Entry 2W6J (X-ray diffraction, 3.84 A resolution); this record covers chains B and G of the 9 polymer chains in the assembly.

Chain B:
Molecule: ATP synthase subunit alpha heart isoform, mitochondrial
Source organism: Bos taurus
Notes: EC 3.6.3.14
UniProtKB: P19483 (ATPA1_BOVIN); residues -42 to 510 here correspond to UniProt positions 1-553 (UniProt number = residue number + 43)
Amino-acid sequence (553 residues; each row starts with the number of its first residue; numbers below 1 keep their minus sign (Met-42 is residue -42)):
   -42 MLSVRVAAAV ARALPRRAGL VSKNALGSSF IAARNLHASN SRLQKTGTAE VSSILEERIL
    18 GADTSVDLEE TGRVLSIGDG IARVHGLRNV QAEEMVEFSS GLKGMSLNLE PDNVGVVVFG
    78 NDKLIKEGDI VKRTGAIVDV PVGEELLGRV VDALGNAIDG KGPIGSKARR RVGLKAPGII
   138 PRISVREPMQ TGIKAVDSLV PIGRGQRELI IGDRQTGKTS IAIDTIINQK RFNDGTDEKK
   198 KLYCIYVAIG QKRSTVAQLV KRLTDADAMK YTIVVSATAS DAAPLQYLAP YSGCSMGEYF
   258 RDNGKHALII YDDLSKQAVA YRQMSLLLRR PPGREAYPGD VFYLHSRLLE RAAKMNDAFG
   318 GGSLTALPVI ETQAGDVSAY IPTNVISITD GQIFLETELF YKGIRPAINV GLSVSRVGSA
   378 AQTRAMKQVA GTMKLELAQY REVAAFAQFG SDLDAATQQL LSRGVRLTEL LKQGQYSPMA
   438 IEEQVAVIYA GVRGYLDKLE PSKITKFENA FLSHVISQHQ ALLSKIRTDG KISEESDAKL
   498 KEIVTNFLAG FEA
Unresolved in the structure: -42 to 22, 402-409
Curated features (UniProtKB/Swiss-Prot):
  - binding site (ATP): Gln172, Gly174, Lys175, Thr176, Ser177, Gln430, Gln432
  - binding site (Mg(2+)): Thr176, Asp269
  - site: Ser370 (Required for activity)
  - modified residue: Gln1 (Pyrrolidone carboxylic acid), Ser10 (Phosphoserine), Ser22 (Phosphoserine), Ser33 (Phosphoserine), Ser63 (Phosphoserine), Lys80 (N6-acetyllysine), Lys83 (N6-acetyllysine), Lys89 (N6-acetyllysine), Thr91 (Phosphothreonine), Lys118 (N6-acetyllysine), Ser123 (Phosphoserine), Lys124 (N6-acetyllysine), Ser141 (Phosphoserine), Arg161 (Omega-N-methylarginine), Lys187 (N6-acetyllysine), Lys196 (N6-acetyllysine), Lys197 (N6-acetyllysine), Lys218 (N6-acetyllysine), Lys262 (N6-acetyllysine), Lys384 (N6-acetyllysine) and 6 more in UniProt
  - glycosylation: Ser33 (O-linked (GlcNAc) serine)

Chain G:
Molecule: ATP synthase subunit gamma, mitochondrial
Source organism: Bos taurus
Notes: EC 3.6.3.14
UniProtKB: P05631 (ATPG_BOVIN); residues -24 to 273 here correspond to UniProt positions 1-298 (UniProt number = residue number + 25)
Amino-acid sequence (298 residues; numbered -24 to 273; the number before each row is that of its first residue; numbers below 1 keep their minus sign (Met-24 is residue -24)):
   -24 MFSRAGVAGL SAWTVQPQWI QVRNMATLKD ITRRLKSIKN IQKITKSMKM VAAAKYARAE
    36 RELKPARVYG VGSLALYEKA DIKTPEDKKK HLIIGVSSDR GLCGAIHSSV AKQMKSEAAN
    96 LAAAGKEVKI IGVGDKIRSI LHRTHSDQFL VTFKEVGRRP PTFGDASVIA LELLNSGYEF
   156 DEGSIIFNRF RSVISYKTEE KPIFSLDTIS SAESMSIYDD IDADVLRNYQ EYSLANIIYY
   216 SLKESTTSEQ SARMTAMDNA SKNASEMIDK LTLTFNRTRQ AVITKELIEI ISGAAALD
Unresolved in the structure: -24 to 0, 48-66, 87-104, 117-126, 149-158, 174-205, 272-273
Curated features (UniProtKB/Swiss-Prot):
  - modified residue: Lys14 (N6-acetyllysine), Lys24 (N6-succinyllysine), Lys30 (N6-acetyllysine), Lys90 (N6-acetyllysine), Ser121 (Phosphoserine), Lys129 (N6-acetyllysine), Lys172 (N6-acetyllysine), Lys245 (N6-succinyllysine)

Chain B / chain G interface:
Residue-residue contacts (5; chain B residue first):
  Pro289(B) - Ile263(G)
  Gly290(B) - Ile263(G)
  Ala293(B) - Thr259(G)
  Ala331(B) - Leu248(G)  hydrophobic
  Asp333(B) - Arg252(G)  salt bridge
Interface residues without a listed pair, chain B (6 interface residues in all): Glu292

In short:
Chain B and chain G form an interface of 6 and 4 residues respectively, with 1 salt bridge. Its one
salt-bridged contact is Asp333(B)-Arg252(G). UniProt lists 7 ATP-binding residues and Mg2+-binding residues
Thr176(B) and Asp269(B) on chain B.
Chain B is ATP synthase subunit alpha heart isoform, mitochondrial and chain G is ATP synthase subunit gamma,
mitochondrial, both from Bos taurus; the structure, Low resolution structures of bovine mitochondrial
F1-ATPase during controlled dehydration: Hydration State 5, was determined by X-ray diffraction (same
publication as 2W6E, 2W6F, 2W6G, 2W6H and 2W6I).
